PDB entry 1O86 | X-ray diffraction, 2.00 A resolution | chain A

Chain A:
Name: Angiotensin converting enzyme
Organism: Homo sapiens
Notes: EC 3.4.15.1
UniProtKB: P22966 (ACET_HUMAN); residues 37-625 here correspond to UniProt positions 68-656 (UniProt number = residue number + 31)
Amino-acid sequence (589 residues; row label = number of the first residue in the row):
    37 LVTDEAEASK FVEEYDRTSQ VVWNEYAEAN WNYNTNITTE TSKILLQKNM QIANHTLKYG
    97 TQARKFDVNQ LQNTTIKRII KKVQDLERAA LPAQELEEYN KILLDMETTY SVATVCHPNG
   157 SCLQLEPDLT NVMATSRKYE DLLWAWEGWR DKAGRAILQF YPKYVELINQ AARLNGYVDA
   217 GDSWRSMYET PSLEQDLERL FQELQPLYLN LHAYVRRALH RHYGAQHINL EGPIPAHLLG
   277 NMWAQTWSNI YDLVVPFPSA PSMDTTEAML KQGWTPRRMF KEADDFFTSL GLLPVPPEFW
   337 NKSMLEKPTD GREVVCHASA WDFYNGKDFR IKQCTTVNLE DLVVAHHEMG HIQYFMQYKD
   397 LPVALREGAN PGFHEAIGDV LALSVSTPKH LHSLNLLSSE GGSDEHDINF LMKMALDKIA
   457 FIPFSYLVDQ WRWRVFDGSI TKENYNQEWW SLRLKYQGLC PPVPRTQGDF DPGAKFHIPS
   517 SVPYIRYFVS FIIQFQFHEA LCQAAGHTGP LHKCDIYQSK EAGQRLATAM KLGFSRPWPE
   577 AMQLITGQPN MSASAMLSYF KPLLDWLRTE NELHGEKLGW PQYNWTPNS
Not modelled in the structure: 37-39, 435-438, 619-625
Disulfide bonds: Cys152-Cys158, Cys352-Cys370, Cys538-Cys550
Metal / ion sites: Zn2+: His383, His387, Glu411 (together with lisinopril)
Ligand contacts:
  - glycine (GLY): Val379, Val380, His383, Asp415, Asp453, Lys454, Phe527
  - lisinopril (LPR; [N2-[(S)-1-carboxy-3-phenylpropyl]-L-lysyl-L-proline): Glu162, Gln281, His353, Ala354, Ser355, Asp377, Val380, His383, Glu384, His387, Glu411, Phe457, Lys511, Phe512, His513, Val518, Tyr520, Tyr523

In short:
Chain A binds glycine and lisinopril. His383, His387 and Glu411 coordinate Zn2+.
Chain A is Angiotensin converting enzyme (Homo sapiens); the structure, Crystal Structure of Human Angiotensin
Converting Enzyme in complex with lisinopril, was determined by X-ray diffraction (same publication as 1O8A).
